9GFK - chains A and D of the 8 polymer chains in the assembly; structure by X-ray diffraction, 1.84 A resolution.

== Chain A (and D) ==
Name: E3 ubiquitin-protein ligase Mdm2
From: Homo sapiens
Notes: EC 6.3.2.-; fragment: truncated n-terminal domain; chain D of this document is another copy of the same molecule, construct and numbering; everything in this record applies to it too
UniProtKB: Q00987 (MDM2_HUMAN); residue numbers follow UniProt; this construct covers 17-111
Amino-acid sequence (96 residues; each row starts with the number of its first residue):
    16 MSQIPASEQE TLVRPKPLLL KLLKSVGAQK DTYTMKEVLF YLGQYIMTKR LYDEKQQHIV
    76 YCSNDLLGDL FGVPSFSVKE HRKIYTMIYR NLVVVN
Not modelled in the structure: 16
Differences from the reference sequence: initiating methionine (16)
Swiss-Prot annotation at these positions:
  - mutagenesis: G58 (G58A: No effect on its ability to induce apoptosis)

== Interface between chain A and chain D ==
Contacting residue pairs - 18 pairs, chain A then chain D:
  Q18(A) with Y56(D)
  I19(A) with K51(D); E52(D); F55(D), hydrophobic; Y56(D)
  P20(A) with F55(D)
  S22(A) with K51(D)
  E25(A) with K51(D), salt bridge
  K51(A) with E25(D), salt bridge
  E52(A) with S17(D); I19(D)
  F55(A) with Q18(D); I19(D), hydrophobic; P20(D)
  Y56(A) with S17(D), hydrogen bond (side chain-backbone); Q18(D); I19(D)
  Q59(A) with Q18(D)
Interface residues without a listed pair, chain A (11 interface residues in all): S17
Interface residues without a listed pair, chain D (10 interface residues in all): S22

== Summary ==
Chain A and chain D form an interface of 11 and 10 residues respectively; the contacts include 1 hydrogen bond
and 2 salt bridges. Among the polar pairs are E25(A)-K51(D) and Y56(A)-S17(D). From UniProt: one mutagenesis
site on chain A.
Chain A and chain D are both E3 ubiquitin-protein ligase Mdm2 (Homo sapiens); the structure, human MDM2
complex with stapled foldamer, was determined by X-ray diffraction, deposited together with 9FQL.
